Entry 3CC4 (X-ray diffraction, 2.70 A resolution); this record covers chains C and 0 of the 31 polymer chains in the assembly.

# Chain C
Name: 50S ribosomal protein L4P
From: Haloarcula marismortui
UniProt: P12735 (RL4_HALMA); numbering as in UniProt (aligned over 1-246)
Chain sequence (246 residues; row label = number of the first residue in the row):
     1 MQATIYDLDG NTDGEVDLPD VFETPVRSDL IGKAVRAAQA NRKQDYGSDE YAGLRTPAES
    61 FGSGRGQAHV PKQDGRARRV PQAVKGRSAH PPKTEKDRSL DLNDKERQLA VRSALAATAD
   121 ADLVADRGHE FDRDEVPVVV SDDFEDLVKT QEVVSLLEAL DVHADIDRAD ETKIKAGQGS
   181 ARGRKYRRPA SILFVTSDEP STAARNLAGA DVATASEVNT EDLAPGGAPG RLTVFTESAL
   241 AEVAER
Metal / ion sites: Na+ site 1: Asp45, Thr94, Lys96; Na+ site 2: Arg55 (shared with G464(0), G475(0) of chain 0)

# Chain 0
Molecule: 23S ribosomal RNA
From: Haloarcula marismortui
Sequence (2923 nucleotides; numbered 1 to 2923; the number before each row is that of its first residue):
     1 GUUGGCUACU AUGCCAGCUG GUGGAUUGCU CGGCUCAGGC GCUGAUGAAG GACGUGCCAA
    61 GCUGCGAUAA GCUGUGGGGA GCCGCACGGA GGCGAAGAAC CACAGAUUUC CGAAUGAGAA
   121 UCUCUCUAAC AAUUGCUUCG CGCAAUGAGG AACCCCGAGA ACUGAAACAU CUCAGUAUCG
   181 GGAGGAACAG AAAACGCAAC GUGAUGUCGU UAGUAACCGC GAGUGAACGC GAUACAGCCC
   241 AAACCGAAGC CCUCACGGGC AAUGUGGUGU CAGGGCUACC UCUCAUCAGC CGACCGUCUU
   301 CACGAAGUCU CUUGGAAUAG AGCGUGAUAC AGGGUGACAA CCCCGUACUG AAGACCAGUA
   361 CGCUGUGCGG UAGUGCCAGA GUAGCGGGGG UUGGAUAUCC CUCGCGAAUA ACGCAGGCAU
   421 CGACUGCGAA GGCUAAACAC AACCUGAGAC CGAUAGUGAA CAAGUAGUGU GAACGAACGC
   481 UGCAAAGUAC CCUCAGAAGG GAGGCGAAAU AGAGCAUGAA AUCAGUUGGC GAUCGAGCGA
   541 CAGGGCAUAC AAGGUCCCUU GACGAAUGAC CGAGACGCGA GUCUCCAGUA AGACUCACGG
   601 GAAGCCGAUG UUCUGUCGUA CGUUUUGAAA AACGAGCCAG GGAGUGUGUC UGUAUGGCAA
   661 GUCUAACCGG AGUAUCCGGG GAGGCACAGG GAAACCGACA UGGCCGCAGG GCUUUGCCCG
   721 AGGGCCGCCG UCUUCAAGGG CGGGGAGCCA UGUGGACACG ACCCGAAUCC GGACGAUCUA
   781 CGCAUGGACA AGAUGAAGCG UGCCGAAAGG CACGUGGAAG UCUGUUAGAG UUGGUGUCCU
   841 ACAAUACCCU CUCGUGAUCU AUGUGUAGGG GUGAAAGGCC CAUCGAGUCC GGCAACAGCU
   901 GGUUCCAAUC GAAACAUGUC GAAGCAUGAC CUCCGCCGAG GUAGUCUGUG AGGUAGAGCG
   961 ACCGAUUGGU GUGUCCGCCU CCGAGAGGAG UCGGCACACC UGUCAAACUC CAAACUUACA
  1021 GACGCUGUUU GACGCGGGGA UUCCGGUGCG CGGGGUAAGC CUGUGUACCA GGAGGGGAAC
  1081 AACCCAGAGA UAGGUUAAGG UCCCCAAGUG UGGAUUAAGU GUAAUCCUCU GAAGGUGGUC
  1141 UCGAGCCCUA GACAGCCGGG AGGUGAGCUU AGAAGCAGCU ACCCUCUAAG AAAAGCGUAA
  1201 CAGCUUACCG GCCGAGGUUU GAGGCGCCCA AAAUGAUCGG GACUCAAAUC CACCACCGAG
  1261 ACCUGUCCGU ACCACUCAUA CUGGUAAUCG AGUAGAUUGG CGCUCUAAUU GGAUGGAAGC
  1321 AGGGGCGAGA GCUCCUGUGG ACCGAUUAGU GACGAAAAUC CUGGCCAUAG UAGCAGCGAU
  1381 AGUCGGGUGA GAACCCCGAC GGCCUAAUGG AUAAGGGUUC CUCAGCACUG CUGAUCAGCU
  1441 GAGGGUUAGC CGGUCCUAAG UCUCACCGCA ACUCGACUGA GACGAAAUGG GAAACAGGUU
  1501 AAUAUUCCUG UGCCAUCAUG CAGUGAAAGU UGACGCCCUG GGGUCGAUCA CGCCGGGCAU
  1561 UCGCCCGGUC GAACCGUCCA ACUCCGUGGA AGCCGUAAUG GCAGGAAGCG GACGAACGGC
  1621 GGCAUAGGGA AACGUGAUUC AACCUGGGGC CCAUGAAAAG ACGAGCAUGA UGUCCGUACC
  1681 GAGAACCGAC ACAGGUGUCC AUGGCGGCGA AAGCCAAGGC CUGUCGGGAG CAACCAACGU
  1741 UAGGGAAUUC GGCAAGUUAG UCCCGUACCU UCGGAAGAAG GGAUGCCUGC UCCGGAACGG
  1801 AGCAGGUCGC AGUGACUCGG AAGCUCGGAC UGUCUAGUAA CAACAUAGGU GACCGCAAAU
  1861 CCGCAAGGAC UCGUACGGUC ACUGAAUCCU GCCCAGUGCA GGUAUCUGAA CACCUCGUAC
  1921 AAGAGGACGA AGGACCUGUC AACGGCGGGG GUAACUAUGA CCCUCUUAAG GUAGCGUAGU
  1981 ACCUUGCCGC AUCAGUAGCG GCUUGCAUGA AUGGAUUAAC CAGAGCUUCA CUGUCCCAAC
  2041 GUUGGGCCCG GUGAACUGUA CAUUCCAGUG CGGAGUCUGG AGACACCCAG GGGGAAGCGA
  2101 AGACCCUAUG GAGCUUUACU GCAGGCUGUC GCUGAGACGU GGUCGCCGAU GUGCAGCAUA
  2161 GGUAGGAGUC GUUACAGAGG UACCCGCGCU AGCGGGCCAC CCAGACAACA GUGAAAUACU
  2221 ACCCGUCGGU GACUGCGACU CUCACUCCGG GAGGAGGACA CCGAUAGCCG GGCAGUUUGA
  2281 CUGGGGCGGU ACGCGCUCGA AAAGAUAUCG AGCGCGCCCU AUGGUCAUCU CAGCCGGGAC
  2341 AGAGACCCGG CGAAGAGUGC AAGAGCAAAA GAUGACUUGA CAGUGUUCUU CCCAACGAGG
  2401 AACGCUGACG CGAAAGCGUG GUCUAGCGAA CCAAUUAGCC UGCUUGAUGC GGGCAAUUGA
  2461 UGACAGAAAA GCUACCCUAG GGAUAACAGA GUCGUCACUC GCAAGAGCAC AUAUCGACCG
  2521 AGUGGCUUGC UACCUCGAUG UCGGUUCCCU CCAUCCUGCC CGUGCAGAAG CGGGCAAGGG
  2581 UGAGGUUGUU CGCCUAUUAA AGGAGGUCGU GAGCUGGGUU UAGACCGUCG UGAGACAGGU
  2641 CGGCUGCUAU CUACUGGGUG UGUAAUGGUG UCUGACAAGA ACGACCGUAU AGUACGAGAG
  2701 GAACUACGGU UGGUGGCCAC UGGUGUACCG GUUGUUCGAG AGAGCACGUG CCGGGUAGCC
  2761 ACGCCACACG GGGUAAGAGC UGAACGCAUC UAAGCUCGAA ACCCACUUGG AAAAGAGACA
  2821 CCGCCGAGGU CCCGCGUACA AGACGCGGUC GAUAGACUCG GGGUGUGCGC GUCGAGGUAA
  2881 CGAGACGUUA AGCCCACGAG CACUAACAGA CCAAAGCCAU CAU
Not modelled in the structure: 1-9, 126-127, 715, 971-998, 1560, 1952-1963, 2137-2236, 2339-2343, 2665-2666, 2915-2923
Modified residues: 1MA (6-hydro-1-methyladenosine-5'-monophosphate) at position 628, OMU (o2'-methyluridine 5'-monophosphate) at position 2587, OMG (o2'-methylguanosine-5'-monophosphate) at position 2588, UR3 (3-methyluridine-5'-monophoshate) at position 2619, PSU (pseudouridine-5'-monophosphate) at position 2621
Metal / ion sites: Na+ site 1 near U12 (its only coordinating residue here); Mg2+ site 1 near G28 (its only coordinating residue here); Na+ site 2: C40, G41, C443; Na+ site 3: G56, G61; Sr2+ site 1: C85, A86; Na+ site 4: U107, U108; Mg2+ site 2 near U115 (its only coordinating residue here); Na+ site 5: C130, U146; Na+ site 6: C141, G142; Sr2+ site 2: G147, A183 (shared with 1 residue of chain M); Mg2+ site 3: C162, U2276; K+ site 1: C162, U163, U172; 57 more Na+ sites not listed; 69 more Mg2+ sites not listed; 43 more Sr2+ sites not listed; 1 more K+ sites not listed
Ligand contacts: anisomycin (ANM): G2102, G2482, A2486, C2487, A2488, U2535, A2538, U2539, G2540, U2541, U2620

# How chain C and chain 0 interact
Contacting residue pairs (230):
  Arg27(C) with G656(0), hydrogen bond to the phosphate; G657(0), salt bridge to the phosphate
  Leu30(C) with G656(0), sugar contact; G657(0), sugar contact
  Lys33(C) with A750(0), base contact
  Arg36(C) with A1348(0), hydrogen bond to the sugar; G1349(0), salt bridge to the phosphate
  Ala38(C) with U675(0), hydrogen bond to the sugar; C676(0), phosphate contact
  Gln39(C) with A1307(0), hydrogen bond to the sugar
  Asn41(C) with U675(0), sugar contact; C676(0), hydrogen bond to the phosphate
  Arg42(C) with U675(0), hydrogen bond to the sugar
  Lys43(C) with A449(0), base contact; U1306(0), sugar contact
  Gln44(C) with C36(0), base contact; A447(0), hydrogen bond to the sugar; G448(0), hydrogen bond to the sugar; A449(0), hydrogen bond to the phosphate; A674(0), hydrogen bond to the base
  Asp45(C) with U35(0), hydrogen bond to the sugar; C36(0), sugar contact
  Tyr46(C) with U35(0), sugar contact; C450(0), sugar contact; G1351(0), sugar contact; A1352(0), hydrogen bond to the phosphate
  Gly47(C) with C34(0), hydrogen bond to the sugar; U35(0), sugar contact
  Ser48(C) with C34(0), sugar contact; U457(0), phosphate contact; A1352(0), base contact
  Asp49(C) with C34(0), hydrogen bond to the phosphate; U35(0), phosphate contact; U457(0), hydrogen bond to the phosphate
  Tyr51(C) with G458(0), phosphate contact
  Ala52(C) with U457(0), phosphate contact; G458(0), phosphate contact
  Gly53(C) with G458(0), hydrogen bond to the phosphate
  Leu54(C) with A894(0), base contact
  Arg55(C) with U457(0), hydrogen bond to the phosphate; G458(0), salt bridge to the phosphate
  Thr56(C) with G475(0), hydrogen bond to the phosphate
  Pro57(C) with C474(0), phosphate contact; G475(0), phosphate contact; C890(0), phosphate contact; G891(0), phosphate contact
  Ser60(C) with G765(0), phosphate contact; A766(0), hydrogen bond to the phosphate
  Gly62(C) with A766(0), phosphate contact; A767(0), phosphate contact
  Ser63(C) with U1359(0), base contact; A2101(0), sugar contact; A2479(0), phosphate contact
  Gly64(C) with A2100(0), sugar contact; A2101(0), hydrogen bond to the phosphate
  Arg65(C) with A2101(0), phosphate contact
  Gly66(C) with U1359(0), base contact; A2100(0), phosphate contact; A2101(0), hydrogen bond to the phosphate
  Gln67(C) with U1359(0), hydrogen bond to the base
  Ala68(C) with U1359(0), phosphate contact; C1360(0), phosphate contact; C1361(0), phosphate contact
  His69(C) with G765(0), hydrogen bond to the sugar; A766(0), salt bridge to the phosphate; U1359(0), hydrogen bond to the base; A2479(0), phosphate contact
  Val70(C) with C1360(0), sugar contact; C1361(0), sugar contact
  Pro71(C) with G765(0), phosphate contact
  Gln73(C) with C474(0), hydrogen bond to the sugar; G475(0), phosphate contact
  Asp74(C) with C474(0), hydrogen bond to the sugar; G475(0), sugar contact
  Arg76(C) with A476(0), sugar contact; U1362(0), hydrogen bond to the phosphate; G1363(0), salt bridge to the phosphate
  Ala77(C) with C1361(0), phosphate contact; U1362(0), hydrogen bond to the phosphate
  Arg78(C) with A476(0), salt bridge to the phosphate
  Val80(C) with C764(0), phosphate contact; G765(0), phosphate contact
  Pro81(C) with G642(0), sugar contact; C763(0), sugar contact; C764(0), sugar contact
  Gln82(C) with G641(0), hydrogen bond to the base; G642(0), sugar contact; C764(0), hydrogen bond to the sugar; A1358(0), base contact; C1360(0), hydrogen bond to the sugar; C1361(0), sugar contact
  Ala83(C) with C1361(0), sugar contact
  Val84(C) with U454(0), base contact; A455(0), phosphate contact; G640(0), base contact; C1361(0), hydrogen bond to the sugar; U1362(0), sugar contact
  Lys85(C) with A455(0), hydrogen bond to the phosphate; G458(0), hydrogen bond to the phosphate; A459(0), salt bridge to the phosphate; A476(0), phosphate contact; A477(0), salt bridge to the phosphate
  Arg87(C) with C763(0), phosphate contact; C764(0), salt bridge to the phosphate; A894(0), hydrogen bond to the base
  Ser88(C) with A1352(0), hydrogen bond to the base
  Ala89(C) with A643(0), sugar contact
  His90(C) with A643(0), phosphate contact; G644(0), sugar contact; U645(0), hydrogen bond to the sugar; C762(0), hydrogen bond to the sugar; C763(0), phosphate contact; A1352(0), sugar contact
  Pro92(C) with A1352(0), phosphate contact
  Lys93(C) with U645(0), hydrogen bond to the base; G646(0), sugar contact; G760(0), base contact
  Thr94(C) with U35(0), hydrogen bond to the phosphate; C36(0), sugar contact
  Glu95(C) with G646(0), sugar contact; U647(0), sugar contact
  Lys96(C) with G646(0), salt bridge to the phosphate; U647(0), phosphate contact; G1351(0), salt bridge to the phosphate
  Asp97(C) with U647(0), hydrogen bond to the phosphate
  Leu100(C) with U751(0), phosphate contact; G752(0), phosphate contact
  Asp101(C) with A750(0), hydrogen bond to the sugar; U751(0), hydrogen bond to the phosphate
  Leu102(C) with U664(0), phosphate contact
  Asn103(C) with G656(0), base contact; G657(0), base contact; C663(0), phosphate contact; U664(0), phosphate contact; C749(0), hydrogen bond to the sugar; A750(0), sugar contact
  Asp104(C) with U664(0), hydrogen bond to the phosphate
  Lys105(C) with G657(0), sugar contact; C658(0), hydrogen bond to the sugar; U662(0), salt bridge to the phosphate; C663(0), salt bridge to the phosphate
  Glu106(C) with G656(0), hydrogen bond to the sugar; G657(0), sugar contact
  Arg107(C) with C677(0), salt bridge to the phosphate; G678(0), salt bridge to the phosphate
  Gln108(C) with G678(0), hydrogen bond to the phosphate
  Leu109(C) with G657(0), phosphate contact
  Arg127(C) with A1308(0), hydrogen bond to the phosphate; U1309(0), salt bridge to the phosphate
  Gly128(C) with U1309(0), phosphate contact; U1310(0), phosphate contact
  Val148(C) with U328(0), sugar contact
  Lys149(C) with A327(0), salt bridge to the phosphate; U328(0), salt bridge to the phosphate
  Thr150(C) with A327(0), sugar contact; U328(0), hydrogen bond to the phosphate; A329(0), phosphate contact
  Gln151(C) with G326(0), phosphate contact; A327(0), hydrogen bond to the base
  Val154(C) with A327(0), base contact
  Arg168(C) with U1309(0), salt bridge to the phosphate; U1310(0), salt bridge to the phosphate
  Asp170(C) with C330(0), hydrogen bond to the base
  Thr172(C) with A339(0), phosphate contact
  Lys173(C) with U1310(0), base contact; G1311(0), base contact; G1344(0), hydrogen bond to the base; A1345(0), base contact
  Ile174(C) with C338(0), sugar contact; C1342(0), base contact; C1343(0), hydrogen bond to the base
  Lys175(C) with U1306(0), salt bridge to the phosphate; A1307(0), salt bridge to the phosphate; C1343(0), phosphate contact
  Ala176(C) with C1343(0), phosphate contact; G1344(0), phosphate contact
  Gly177(C) with C1305(0), phosphate contact; C1343(0), hydrogen bond to the phosphate
  Gln178(C) with C29(0), phosphate contact; G452(0), hydrogen bond to the sugar; C1305(0), hydrogen bond to the phosphate
  Gly179(C) with C1305(0), phosphate contact; U1306(0), phosphate contact
  Ala181(C) with U30(0), phosphate contact
  Arg182(C) with C450(0), salt bridge to the phosphate; C451(0), salt bridge to the phosphate; G452(0), hydrogen bond to the base
  Arg184(C) with G448(0), hydrogen bond to the sugar; A449(0), phosphate contact; C450(0), salt bridge to the phosphate; C1305(0), hydrogen bond to the phosphate; U1306(0), salt bridge to the phosphate
  Lys185(C) with G333(0), phosphate contact
  Tyr186(C) with G332(0), phosphate contact; G333(0), phosphate contact; A339(0), hydrogen bond to the phosphate
  Arg187(C) with A1308(0), salt bridge to the phosphate; U1309(0), salt bridge to the phosphate; U1310(0), base contact
  Arg188(C) with C330(0), base contact
  Pro189(C) with U1309(0), phosphate contact
  Ala190(C) with U1309(0), hydrogen bond to the phosphate
  Pro200(C) with G672(0), base contact
  Thr202(C) with U328(0), sugar contact
  Arg205(C) with U328(0), phosphate contact; A329(0), salt bridge to the phosphate; A347(0), hydrogen bond to the sugar
  Asn206(C) with G326(0), base contact; A327(0), hydrogen bond to the base; A329(0), phosphate contact; C330(0), hydrogen bond to the base
  Ala208(C) with C330(0), base contact
  Ala213(C) with G672(0), base contact
  Thr214(C) with G672(0), hydrogen bond to the base
  Ser216(C) with C677(0), hydrogen bond to the sugar
  Glu217(C) with G670(0), hydrogen bond to the base; A671(0), hydrogen bond to the sugar; G672(0), base contact; C676(0), base contact; C677(0), sugar contact
  Val218(C) with G672(0), hydrogen bond to the base
  Asn219(C) with G672(0), base contact; C676(0), hydrogen bond to the sugar
  Asp222(C) with G672(0), hydrogen bond to the base
  Pro225(C) with A1308(0), hydrogen bond to the sugar
  Gly226(C) with A1307(0), sugar contact; A1308(0), sugar contact
  Ala228(C) with A1308(0), sugar contact
  Arg246(C) with C677(0), hydrogen bond to the phosphate; G678(0), salt bridge to the phosphate
Interface residues without a listed pair, chain C (122 interface residues in all): Asp29, Ala37, Ala40, Lys72, Gly75, Arg79, Gly86, Pro91, Ser99, Val111, Ser180, Gly183, Ala203, Leu207, Val212, Glu221
Interface residues without a listed pair, chain 0 (95 interface residues in all): C348, G456, G467, G680, A761

# Overview
122 residues of chain C and 95 residues of chain 0 are in contact; the contacts include 74 hydrogen bonds and
30 salt bridges. Polar pairs include Gln44(C)-A674(0), Gln67(C)-U1359(0) and His69(C)-U1359(0). Ligands of
chain 0: anisomycin.
Here chain C is 50S ribosomal protein L4P and chain 0 is 23S ribosomal RNA, both from Haloarcula marismortui.
Entry 3CC4 (Co-crystal Structure of Anisomycin Bound to the 50S Ribosomal Subunit) was determined by X-ray
diffraction together with 3CC2, 3CC7, 3CCE, 3CCJ, 3CCL, 3CCM and 6 further entries from the same study.
